PDB entry 9OLO | electron microscopy, 3.56 A resolution | chains C and D of the 14 polymer chains in the assembly

# Chain C (and D)
Molecule: Vesicle-fusing ATPase
Source organism: Cricetulus griseus
Notes: EC 3.6.4.6; chain D of this document is another copy of the same molecule, construct and numbering; everything in this record applies to it too
Reference sequence: P18708 (NSF_CRIGR); residue numbers follow UniProt; this construct covers 1-744
Sequence (747 residues; row label = number of the first residue in the row; numbers below 1 keep their minus sign (Gly-2 is residue -2)):
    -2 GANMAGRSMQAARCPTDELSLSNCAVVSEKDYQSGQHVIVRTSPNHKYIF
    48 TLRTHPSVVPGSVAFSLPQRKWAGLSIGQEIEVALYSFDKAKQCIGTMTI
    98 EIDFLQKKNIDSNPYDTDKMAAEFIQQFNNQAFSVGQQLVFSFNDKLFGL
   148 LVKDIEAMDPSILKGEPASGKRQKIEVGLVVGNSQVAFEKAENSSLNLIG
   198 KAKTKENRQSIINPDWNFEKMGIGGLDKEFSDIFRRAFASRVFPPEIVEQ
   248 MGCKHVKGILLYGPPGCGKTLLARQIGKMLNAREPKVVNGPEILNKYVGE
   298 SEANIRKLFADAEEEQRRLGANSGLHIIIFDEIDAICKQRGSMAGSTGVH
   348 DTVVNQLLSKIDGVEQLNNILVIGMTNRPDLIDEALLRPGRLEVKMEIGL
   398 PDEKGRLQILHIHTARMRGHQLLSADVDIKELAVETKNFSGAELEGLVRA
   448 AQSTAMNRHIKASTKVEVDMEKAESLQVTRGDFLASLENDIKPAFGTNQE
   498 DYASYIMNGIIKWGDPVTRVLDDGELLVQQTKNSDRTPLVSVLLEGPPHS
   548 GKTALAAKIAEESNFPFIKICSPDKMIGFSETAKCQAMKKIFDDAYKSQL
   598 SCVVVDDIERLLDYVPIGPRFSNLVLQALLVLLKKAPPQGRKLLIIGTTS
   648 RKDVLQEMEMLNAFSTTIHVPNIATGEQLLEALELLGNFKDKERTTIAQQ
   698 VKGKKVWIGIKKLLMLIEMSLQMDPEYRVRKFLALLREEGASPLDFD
Not modelled in the structure: -2 to 204, 741-744 (chain D: -2 to -1, 156-168, 741-744)
Sequence notes: expression tag (-2 to 0)
Bound ions: Mg2+: Thr550 (together with ATP)
Ligand contacts:
  - ADP (adenosine-5'-diphosphate): Gly219, Ile220, Gly221, Leu223, Pro262, Gly263, Cys264, Gly265, Lys266, Thr267, Leu268, Ile406, His410, Gly438, Ala439, Glu442
  - ATP (adenosine-5'-triphosphate): Tyr502, Ile503, Met504, Asn505, Gly506, Ile507, Ile508, Trp510, Val514, Pro545, His546, Ser547, Gly548, Lys549, Thr550, Ala551, Asp604, Ser647, Ile707, Lys708, Leu711
Curated features (UniProtKB/Swiss-Prot):
  - binding site (ATP): Asn505 to Trp510, Pro545 to Leu552
  - binding site (Mg(2+)): Thr550
  - modified residue: Lys105 (N6-acetyllysine), Ser207 (Phosphoserine), Tyr259 (Phosphotyrosine), Ser569 (Phosphoserine)
From the paper describing this entry:
  - post-translational modification sites: Ser207 (citing earlier work)

# Interface between chain C and chain D
Residue-residue contacts - 70 pairs, chain C then chain D:
  Trp213(C) - Thr461(D)
  Trp213(C) - Val463(D)  hydrophobic
  Asn214(C) - Thr461(D)
  Glu216(C) - Thr461(D)
  Arg232(C) - Ser450(D)
  Arg232(C) - Thr451(D)  hydrogen bond
  Arg232(C) - Asn454(D)
  Arg232(C) - Asp487(D)  salt bridge
  Arg233(C) - Asp487(D)
  Phe240(C) - Met453(D)  hydrophobic
  Phe240(C) - His456(D)
  Ile244(C) - Glu471(D)
  Gln247(C) - Arg413(D)
  Gln247(C) - His417(D)  hydrogen bond
  Met248(C) - Leu419(D)  hydrophobic
  Met248(C) - Gln449(D)
  Met248(C) - Leu473(D)  hydrophobic
  Cys250(C) - Gln449(D)
  Lys251(C) - Arg446(D)  hydrogen bond (backbone-side chain)
  Tyr294(C) - Lys293(D)
  Val295(C) - Asn292(D)
  Val295(C) - Lys293(D)
  Arg303(C) - Glu289(D)
  Gln336(C) - Arg375(D)  hydrogen bond
  Arg337(C) - Asn374(D)
  Arg337(C) - Arg375(D)
  Thr344(C) - Met340(D)
  Thr344(C) - Gly342(D)
  Thr344(C) - Thr344(D)
  Asp348(C) - Lys335(D)  salt bridge
  Thr349(C) - Pro288(D)
  Asn352(C) - Glu329(D)
  Asn352(C) - Ala332(D)
  Gln353(C) - Asn286(D)
  Ser356(C) - Glu329(D)
  Gly360(C) - Thr267(D)
  Gly360(C) - Arg271(D)
  Val361(C) - Arg271(D)  hydrogen bond (backbone-side chain)
  Val361(C) - Asp328(D)
  Gln363(C) - Arg271(D)
  Arg385(C) - Pro262(D)
  Arg385(C) - Ala439(D)
  Pro386(C) - Ala439(D)
  Pro386(C) - Glu440(D)
  Pro386(C) - Arg446(D)  hydrogen bond (backbone-side chain)
  Glu390(C) - Arg446(D)  salt bridge
  Gln526(C) - Gln719(D)
  Gln527(C) - Met712(D)
  Gln527(C) - Glu715(D)
  Gln527(C) - Met716(D)
  Gln527(C) - Gln719(D)  hydrogen bond (backbone-side chain)
  Ser531(C) - Glu715(D)  hydrogen bond
  Asp532(C) - Glu715(D)
  Arg533(C) - Asn505(D)
  Arg533(C) - Leu683(D)
  Arg533(C) - Asn685(D)
  Thr534(C) - Glu715(D)
  Pro616(C) - Arg617(D)
  Phe618(C) - Arg617(D)
  Gln624(C) - Arg607(D)  hydrogen bond
  Gln624(C) - Asp610(D)
  Gln624(C) - Tyr611(D)
  Leu627(C) - Arg607(D)
  Val628(C) - Ile574(D)  hydrophobic
  Leu629(C) - Ile574(D)  hydrophobic
  Lys632(C) - Asp571(D)
  Glu656(C) - Pro613(D)
  Asn659(C) - His546(D)
  Ser662(C) - Met712(D)
  Ser662(C) - Met716(D)
Also at the interface, not in a pair above, chain C (67 interface residues in all): Ile209, Pro211, Phe215, Phe231, Ala236, Ser237, Val239, Pro241, Glu246, Gly249, Gly296, Glu299, Gly338, Ser343, Glu381, Leu523, Lys586, Asn620, Leu621, Leu623, Ala625, Glu654, Met655
Also at the interface, not in a pair above, chain D (65 interface residues in all): Val284, Gly287, Leu291, Ile457, Ala459, Lys462, Val465, Met467, Ala470, Pro570, Gly575, Val612, Ile614, Leu711, Ile714, Lys728

# In short
The interface between chain C and chain D involves 67 residues on one side and 65 on the other, with 9
hydrogen bonds and 3 salt bridges. Polar pairs include Arg232(C)-Asp487(D), Asp348(C)-Lys335(D) and
Glu390(C)-Arg446(D). Bound to chain C: ATP and ADP. From the paper: a modification site at Ser207(C).
Chain C and chain D are both Vesicle-fusing ATPase (Cricetulus griseus); the structure, 22bin20S complex
(NSF-alphaSNAP-2:2 syntaxin-1a:SNAP-25), hydrolyzing, class 19, was determined by electron microscopy,
deposited together with 9OJR, 9OJU, 9OJZ, 9OK3, 9OK5, 9OKC and 17 further entries.
